PDB entry 7HPC | X-ray diffraction, 2.10 A resolution | chains A and B

[Chain A]
Protein: Serine protease subunit NS2B
From: Zika virus
UniProt: Q32ZE1 (POLG_ZIKV); residues 46-89 here correspond to UniProt positions 1414-1457 (UniProt number = residue number + 1368)
Chain sequence (46 residues; each row starts with the number of its first residue):
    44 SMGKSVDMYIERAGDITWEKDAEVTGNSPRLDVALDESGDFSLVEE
Disordered / not traced: 44-49, 89
Construct notes: expression tag (44-45)
Small-molecule neighbours: A1BGW (4-methyl-N-[(2-methyl-1H-imidazol-4-yl)methyl]-2-[(3S)-piperidin-3-yl]-1H-imidazole-5-carboxamide): S81, G82, D83

[Chain B]
Protein: Serine protease NS3
From: Zika virus
Notes: EC 3.4.21.91, 3.6.1.15, 3.6.4.13
UniProt: Q32ZE1 (POLG_ZIKV); residues 11-177 here correspond to UniProt positions 1509-1675 (UniProt number = residue number + 1498)
Chain sequence (168 residues; each row starts with the number of its first residue):
    10 MKEVKKGETTDGVYRVMTRRLLGSTQVGVGVMQEGVFHTMWHVTKGAALR
    60 SGEGRLDPYWGDVKQDLVSYCGPWKLDAAWDGLSEVQLLAVPPGERAKNI
   110 QTLPGIFKTKDGDIGAVALDYPAGTSGSPILDKCGRVIGLYGNGVVIKNG
   160 SYVSAITQGKREEETPVE
Disordered / not traced: 10-16, 172-177
Construct notes: initiating methionine (10); conflict K107 (Arg1605 in Q32ZE1)
Small-molecule neighbours: A1BGW (4-methyl-N-[(2-methyl-1H-imidazol-4-yl)methyl]-2-[(3S)-piperidin-3-yl]-1H-imidazole-5-carboxamide): H51, D75, D129, Y130, P131, A132, S135, Y150, G151, N152, Y161
UniProt features mapped onto this chain:
  - active site (Charge relay system): H51, D75, S135

[Chain A / chain B interface]
Pairs across the interface - 91 pairs, chain A then chain B:
  M51(A) with M26(B); V36(B), hydrophobic; V52(B); T53(B); L58(B), hydrophobic; R59(B), hydrogen bond (backbone-backbone)
  Y52(A) with R24(B); V25(B); M26(B), hydrogen bond (backbone-backbone); R28(B), hydrogen bond; S33(B), hydrogen bond; R59(B)
  I53(A) with Y23(B), hydrophobic; R24(B); M41(B), hydrophobic; F46(B), hydrophobic; R59(B), hydrogen bond (backbone-backbone); S60(B); L65(B), hydrophobic
  E54(A) with Y23(B); R24(B), hydrogen bond (backbone-backbone)
  R55(A) with E17(B); D20(B), hydrogen bond (side chain-backbone); G21(B); V22(B); Y23(B)
  A56(A) with V22(B), hydrogen bond (backbone-backbone); V100(B), hydrophobic; A106(B)
  G57(A) with G21(B); V22(B), hydrogen bond (backbone-backbone)
  D58(A) with L98(B)
  I59(A) with G21(B); V22(B); V40(B), hydrophobic; L98(B), hydrophobic; L140(B), hydrophobic; G144(B)
  T60(A) with N108(B), hydrogen bond (backbone-side chain); L140(B)
  W61(A) with E94(B); V95(B); Q96(B); Q110(B); L140(B); D141(B); K142(B)
  E62(A) with Q96(B), hydrogen bond (backbone-side chain); N108(B)
  A65(A) with Q96(B); N108(B)
  E66(A) with I109(B); Q110(B), hydrogen bond (backbone-backbone)
  V67(A) with E94(B); Q110(B)
  T68(A) with I109(B); Q110(B), hydrogen bond (backbone-backbone); T111(B), hydrogen bond (backbone-side chain); L128(B)
  G69(A) with T111(B), hydrogen bond (backbone-side chain); A127(B)
  N70(A) with L112(B); A127(B)
  S71(A) with L112(B), hydrogen bond (side chain-backbone); P113(B); G114(B)
  P72(A) with G114(B); I115(B), hydrogen bond (backbone-backbone)
  R73(A) with I115(B); K117(B)
  L74(A) with I115(B), hydrogen bond (backbone-backbone); F116(B); K117(B), hydrogen bond (backbone-backbone); I156(B), hydrophobic; V162(B), hydrophobic
  D75(A) with K117(B), salt bridge
  V76(A) with F116(B), hydrophobic; K117(B), hydrogen bond (backbone-backbone); T118(B)
  L78(A) with K73(B)
  D79(A) with K73(B)
  S81(A) with V72(B)
  G82(A) with V72(B); K73(B); N152(B), hydrogen bond (backbone-side chain)
  F84(A) with F116(B), hydrophobic; N152(B); G153(B); V154(B); A164(B), hydrophobic
  L86(A) with V154(B), hydrophobic
Other interface residues (no listed pair), chain A (34 interface residues in all): D50, E80, S85, E88
Other interface residues (no listed pair), chain B (59 interface residues in all): T19, T27, A57, I123, P138, V146, V155, K157

[In short]
34 residues of chain A face 59 of chain B across their interface, with 21 hydrogen bonds and 1 salt bridge.
Among the polar pairs are D75(A)-K117(B), Y52(A)-R28(B) and Y52(A)-S33(B). Compound A1BGW is bound between
chain A and chain B.
Here chain A is Serine protease subunit NS2B and chain B is Serine protease NS3, both from Zika virus. Entry
7HPC (PanDDA analysis group deposition -- Crystal Structure of ZIKV NS2B-NS3 protease in complex with
ASAP-0015093-001) was determined by X-ray diffraction.
